9D3B - chains C and D of the 4 polymer chains in the assembly; structure by electron microscopy, 3.71 A resolution.

Chain C:
Protein: Glutamate receptor ionotropic, NMDA 1
Source organism: Homo sapiens
Reference sequence: Q05586 (NMDZ1_HUMAN); numbering as in UniProt (aligned over 23-847)
Chain sequence (825 residues; numbered 23 to 847; the number before each row is that of its first residue):
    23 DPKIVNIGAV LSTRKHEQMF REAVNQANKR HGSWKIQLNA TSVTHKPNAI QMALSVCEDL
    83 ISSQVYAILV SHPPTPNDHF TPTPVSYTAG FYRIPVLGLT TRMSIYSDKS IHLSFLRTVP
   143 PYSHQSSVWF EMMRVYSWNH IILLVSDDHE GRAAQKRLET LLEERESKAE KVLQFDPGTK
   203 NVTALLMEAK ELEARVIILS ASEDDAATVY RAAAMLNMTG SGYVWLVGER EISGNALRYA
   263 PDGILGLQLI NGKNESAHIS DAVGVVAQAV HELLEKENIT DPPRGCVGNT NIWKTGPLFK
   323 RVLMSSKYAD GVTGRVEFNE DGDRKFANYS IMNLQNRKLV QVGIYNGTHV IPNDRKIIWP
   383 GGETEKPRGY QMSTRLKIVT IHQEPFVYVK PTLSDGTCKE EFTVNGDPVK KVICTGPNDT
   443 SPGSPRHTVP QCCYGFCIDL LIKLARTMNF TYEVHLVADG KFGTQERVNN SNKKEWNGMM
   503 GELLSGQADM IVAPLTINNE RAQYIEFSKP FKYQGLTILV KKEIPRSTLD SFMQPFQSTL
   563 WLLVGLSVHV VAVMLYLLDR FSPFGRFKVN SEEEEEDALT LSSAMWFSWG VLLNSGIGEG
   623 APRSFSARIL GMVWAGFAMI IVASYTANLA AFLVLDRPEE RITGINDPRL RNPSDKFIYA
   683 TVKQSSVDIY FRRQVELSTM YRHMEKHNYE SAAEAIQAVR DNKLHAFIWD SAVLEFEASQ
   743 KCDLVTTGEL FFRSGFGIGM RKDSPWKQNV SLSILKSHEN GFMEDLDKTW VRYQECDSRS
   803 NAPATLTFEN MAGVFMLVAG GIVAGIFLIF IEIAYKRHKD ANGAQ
Not modelled in the structure: 23-24, 586-601, 801-806, 840-847
Disulfides: Cys79-Cys308, Cys420-Cys454, Cys436-Cys455, Cys744-Cys798
Glycans and other covalent adducts: N-acetylglucosamine (NAG) linked to Asn771
Construct notes: engineered mutation Asn844 (Arg in Q05586), Gly845 (Arg in Q05586), Ala846 (Lys in Q05586)
Ligand contacts: glycine (GLY): Phe484, Pro516, Leu517, Thr518, Arg523, Ser688, Trp731, Asp732
Curated features (UniProtKB/Swiss-Prot):
  - region: Leu603 to Pro624 (Pore-forming)
  - binding site (glycine): Pro516, Thr518, Arg523, Ser688, Asp732
  - glycosylation (N-linked (GlcNAc...) asparagine): Asn61, Asn203, Asn239, Asn276, Asn300, Asn350, Asn368, Asn440, Asn471, Asn491, Asn674, Asn771

Chain D:
Protein: Glutamate receptor ionotropic, NMDA 2D
Source organism: Homo sapiens
Reference sequence: O15399 (NMDE4_HUMAN); residue numbers follow UniProt; this construct covers 28-880
Chain sequence (861 residues; numbered 28 to 888; the number before each row is that of its first residue):
    28 FPEEAPGPGG AGGPGGGLGG ARPLNVALVF SGPAYAAEAA RLGPAVAAAV RSPGLDVRPV
    88 ALVLNGSDPR SLVLQLCDLL SGLRVHGVVF EDDSRAPAVA PILDFLSAQT SLPIVAVHGG
   148 AALVLTPKEK GSTFLQLGSS TEQQLQVIFE VLEEYDWTSF VAVTTRAPGH RAFLSYIEVL
   208 TDGSLVGWEH RGALTLDPGA GEAVLSAQLR SVSAQIRLLF CAREEAEPVF RAAEEAGLTG
   268 SGYVWFMVGP QLAGGGGSGA PGEPPLLPGG APLPAGLFAV RSAGWRDDLA RRVAAGVAVV
   328 ARGAQALLRD YGFLPELGHD CRAQNRTHRG ESLHRYFMNI TWDNRDYSFN EDGFLVNPSL
   388 VVISLTRDRT WEVVGSWEQQ TLRLKYPLWS RYGRFLQPVD DTQHLTVATL EERPFVIVEP
   448 ADPISGTCIR DSVPCRSQLN RTHSPPPDAP RPEKRCCKGF CIDILKRLAH TIGFSYDLYL
   508 VTNGKHGKKI DGVWNGMIGE VFYQRADMAI GSLTINEERS EIVDFSVPFV ETGISVMVAR
   568 SNGTVSPSAF LEPYSPAVWV MMFVMCLTVV AVTVFIFEYL SPVGYNRSLA TGKRPGGSTF
   628 TIGKSIWLLW ALVFNNSVPV ENPRGTTSKI MVLVWAFFAV IFLASYTANL AAFMIQEEYV
   688 DTVSGLSDRK FQRPQEQYPP LKFGTVPNGS TEKNIRSNYP DMHSYMVRYN QPRVEEALTQ
   748 LKAGKLDAFI YDAAVLNYMA RKDEGCKLVT IGSGKVFATT GYGIALHKGS RWKRPIDLAL
   808 LQFLGDDEIE MLERLWLSGI CHNDKIEVMS SKLDIDNMAG VFYMLLVAMG LSLLVFAWEH
   868 LVYWRLRHCL GPTETSQVAP A
Not modelled in the structure: 28-51, 278-298, 466-478, 570-571, 608-627, 685-692, 832-839, 873-888
Disulfides: Cys104-Cys348, Cys455-Cys483, Cys462-Cys484, Cys773-Cys828
Glycans and other covalent adducts: N-acetylglucosamine (NAG) linked to Asn715
Construct notes: expression tag (881-888)
Ligand contacts:
  - A1A15 (4-{(3R,5S)-5-(4-chlorophenyl)-3-[4-(4-chlorophenyl)-2-oxo-1,2-dihydroquinolin-3-yl]pyrazolidin-1-yl}-3,3-difluoro-4-oxobutanoic acid): Val563, Phe698, Gln699, Arg700, Pro701, Phe710, Asn721, Ile722, Tyr726, Met729, Ala755, Ile757, Ile778, Phe784
  - glutamic acid (GLU): His513, Ser539, Thr541, Arg546, Gly716, Ser717, Thr718, Tyr758, Asp759, Tyr789
Curated features (UniProtKB/Swiss-Prot):
  - region: Lys631 to Pro650 (Pore-forming)
  - binding site (L-glutamate): Ser539, Thr541, Arg546, Ser717, Thr718, Asp759
  - site: Asn642 (Functional determinant of NMDA receptors)
  - glycosylation (N-linked (GlcNAc...) asparagine): Asn92, Asn352, Asn366, Asn384, Asn467, Asn569

How chain C and chain D interact:
Pairs across the interface (57):
  Asn70(C) with Gln136(D), hydrogen bond; Asn352(D), hydrogen bond
  Ala71(C) with Phe132(D), hydrophobic
  Ile72(C) with Gln136(D); Cys348(D); Arg349(D)
  Gln73(C) with Arg349(D)
  Tyr109(C) with Pro128(D), hydrophobic; Phe132(D), hydrophobic
  Phe113(C) with Pro96(D)
  Tyr114(C) with Asp95(D), hydrogen bond
  Asp130(C) with Pro154(D)
  Lys131(C) with Pro195(D)
  Ser132(C) with Pro195(D)
  Ile133(C) with Pro154(D)
  Cys308(C) with Asp95(D); Arg97(D), hydrogen bond
  Val309(C) with Asp95(D)
  Gly310(C) with Asp95(D), hydrogen bond (backbone-side chain)
  Asn311(C) with Ser94(D); Asp95(D), hydrogen bond (backbone-side chain)
  Thr312(C) with Ser94(D)
  Asn494(C) with Val206(D)
  Phe558(C) with Leu840(D), hydrophobic; Met845(D), hydrophobic
  Gln559(C) with Leu840(D); Asp841(D), hydrogen bond (side chain-backbone); Ile842(D)
  Leu562(C) with Ile842(D), hydrophobic
  Leu565(C) with Phe849(D), hydrophobic
  Phe609(C) with Ser644(D); Val645(D), hydrophobic
  Asn616(C) with Asn642(D), hydrogen bond; Ser644(D), hydrogen bond
  Glu621(C) with Pro646(D)
  Ala623(C) with Trp634(D), hydrophobic; Pro646(D), hydrophobic
  Pro624(C) with Trp634(D)
  Ser628(C) with Ser859(D), hydrogen bond (side chain-backbone); Phe863(D)
  Arg630(C) with Trp634(D)
  Ile631(C) with Val862(D), hydrophobic
  Met634(C) with Trp637(D), hydrophobic
  Ala637(C) with Phe641(D), hydrophobic
  Gly638(C) with Phe641(D)
  Met641(C) with Phe641(D), hydrophobic; Leu670(D), hydrophobic
  Ile642(C) with Val848(D), hydrophobic
  Ala645(C) with Thr674(D)
  Val656(C) with Met681(D), hydrophobic
  Leu657(C) with Met681(D), hydrophobic
  Pro670(C) with Ser825(D)
  Gln696(C) with Arg457(D), hydrogen bond (backbone-side chain)
  Val697(C) with Arg457(D), hydrogen bond (backbone-side chain); Asp458(D)
  Glu698(C) with Arg457(D), hydrogen bond (backbone-side chain)
  Ser700(C) with Arg457(D)
Interface residues without a listed pair, chain C (56 interface residues in all): Pro69, Ala75, Leu76, Cys79, Lys495, Val613, Gly622, Phe627, Leu632, Ser646, Ala649, Ala653, Arg671, Leu699
Interface residues without a listed pair, chain D (47 interface residues in all): Gly93, Leu101, Ala125, Val126, Ile129, Asp131, Thr153, Asp209, Tyr673, Leu677, Ile827, Ala855

In short:
56 residues of chain C and 47 residues of chain D are in contact, with 13 hydrogen bonds. Polar pairs include
Asn70(C)-Gln136(D), Asn70(C)-Asn352(D) and Tyr114(C)-Asp95(D). Bound to chain C: glycine. Bound to chain D:
glutamic acid and compound A1A15. N-acetylglucosamine is covalently linked to Asn771(C).
Chain C is Glutamate receptor ionotropic, NMDA 1 and chain D is Glutamate receptor ionotropic, NMDA 2D, both
from Homo sapiens; the structure, Gly-,Glu-,(S)-DQP-997-74 bound GluN1a-2B-2D NMDAR, was determined by
electron microscopy, deposited together with 9D37, 9D38, 9D39, 9D3A and 9D3C.
